Entry 9PBA (electron microscopy, 3.47 A resolution); this record covers chains D and L of the 12 polymer chains in the assembly.

Chain D:
Protein: Vesicle-fusing ATPase
Organism: Cricetulus griseus
Notes: EC 3.6.4.6
Reference sequence: P18708 (NSF_CRIGR); residues 1-744 here = UniProt positions 1-744
Sequence (747 residues; each row starts with the number of its first residue; numbers below 1 keep their minus sign (Gly-2 is residue -2)):
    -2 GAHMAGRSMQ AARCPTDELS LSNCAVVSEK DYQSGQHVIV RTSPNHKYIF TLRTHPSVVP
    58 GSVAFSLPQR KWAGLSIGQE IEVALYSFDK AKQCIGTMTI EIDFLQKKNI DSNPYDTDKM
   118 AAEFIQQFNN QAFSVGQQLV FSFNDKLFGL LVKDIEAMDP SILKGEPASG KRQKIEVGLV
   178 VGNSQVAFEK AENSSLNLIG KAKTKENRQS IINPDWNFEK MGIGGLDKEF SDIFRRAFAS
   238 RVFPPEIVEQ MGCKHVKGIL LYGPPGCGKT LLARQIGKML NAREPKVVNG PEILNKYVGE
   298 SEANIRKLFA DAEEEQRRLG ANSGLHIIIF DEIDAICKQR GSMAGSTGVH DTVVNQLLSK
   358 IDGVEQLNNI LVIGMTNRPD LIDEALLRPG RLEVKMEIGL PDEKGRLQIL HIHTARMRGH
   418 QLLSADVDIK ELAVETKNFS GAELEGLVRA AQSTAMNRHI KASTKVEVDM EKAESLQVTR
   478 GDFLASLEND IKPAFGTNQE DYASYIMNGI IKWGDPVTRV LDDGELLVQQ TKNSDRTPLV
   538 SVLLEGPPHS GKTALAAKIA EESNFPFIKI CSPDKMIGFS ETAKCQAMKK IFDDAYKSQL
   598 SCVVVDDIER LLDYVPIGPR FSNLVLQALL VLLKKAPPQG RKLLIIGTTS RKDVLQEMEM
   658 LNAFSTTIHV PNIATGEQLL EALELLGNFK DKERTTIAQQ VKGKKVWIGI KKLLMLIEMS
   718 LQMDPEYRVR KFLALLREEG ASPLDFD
Disordered / not traced: -2 to 0, 156-169, 741-744
Construct notes: expression tag (-2 to 0)
Curated features (UniProtKB/Swiss-Prot):
  - binding site (ATP): Asn505 to Trp510, Pro545 to Leu552
  - binding site (Mg(2+)): Thr550
  - modified residue: Lys105 (N6-acetyllysine), Ser207 (Phosphoserine), Tyr259 (Phosphotyrosine), Ser569 (Phosphoserine)
Ligand contacts:
  - ATP (adenosine-5'-triphosphate), molecule 1: Ile220, Gly221, Leu223, Pro261, Pro262, Gly263, Cys264, Gly265, Lys266, Thr267, Leu268, Asn374, Ile406, His410, Gly438, Ala439, Glu442
  - ATP, molecule 2: Asp359, Ala382, Arg385, Arg388
  - ATP, molecule 3: Ile503, Met504, Asn505, Gly506, Ile507, Ile508, Trp510, Pro545, His546, Ser547, Gly548, Lys549, Thr550, Ala551, Leu552, Ile707, Lys708
From the paper describing this entry:
  - post-translational modification sites: Ser207 (citing earlier work)

Chain L:
Protein: Alpha-soluble NSF attachment protein
Organism: Rattus norvegicus
Reference sequence: P54921 (SNAA_RAT); numbering as in UniProt (aligned over 1-295)
Sequence (296 residues; each row starts with the number of its first residue; numbering starts at 0):
     0 GMDTSGKQAE AMALLAEAER KVKNSQSFFS GLFGGSSKIE EACEIYARAA NMFKMAKNWS
    60 AAGNAFCQAA QLHLQLQSKH DAATCFVDAG NAFKKADPQE AINCLMRAIE IYTDMGRFTI
   120 AAKHHISIAE IYETELVDVE KAIAHYEQSA DYYKGEESNS SANKCLLKVA GYAAQLEQYQ
   180 KAIDIYEQVG TSAMDSPLLK YSAKDYFFKA ALCHFCIDML NAKLAVQKYE ELFPAFSDSR
   240 ECKLMKKLLE AHEEQNVDSY TESVKEYDSI SRLDQWLTTM LLRIKKTIQG DEEDLR
Disordered / not traced: 24-35, 287-295
Construct notes: expression tag (0)

Interface between chain D and chain L:
Contacting residue pairs (8):
  Arg10(D) - Ile216(L)
  Arg10(D) - Asp217(L)  salt bridge
  Arg10(D) - Asn220(L)
  Leu64(D) - Leu219(L)  hydrophobic
  Arg67(D) - Leu219(L)
  Gln103(D) - Glu252(L)
  Lys105(D) - Glu252(L)  hydrogen bond (side chain-backbone)
  Lys105(D) - Glu253(L)
Interface residues without a listed pair, chain D (6 interface residues in all): Ile74
Interface residues without a listed pair, chain L (8 interface residues in all): His213, Glu249

In short:
Chain D and chain L form an interface of 6 and 8 residues respectively, with 1 hydrogen bond and 1 salt
bridge. Polar pairs include Arg10(D)-Asp217(L) and Lys105(D)-Glu252(L). Chain D binds 3 copies of ATP. UniProt
lists 14 ATP-binding residues and Mg2+-binding residue Thr550(D) on chain D. From the paper: a modification
site at Ser207(D).
Here chain D is Vesicle-fusing ATPase (Cricetulus griseus) and chain L is Alpha-soluble NSF attachment protein
(Rattus norvegicus). Entry 9PBA (21bin20S complex (NSF-alphaSNAP-2:1 syntaxin-1a:SNAP-25), non-hydrolyzing,
class 9) was determined by electron microscopy (same publication as 9OJR, 9OJU, 9OJZ, 9OK3, 9OK5, 9OKC and 17
further entries).
